Entry 3DL6 (X-ray diffraction, 3.25 A resolution); this record covers chains C and D.

[Chain C (and D)]
Protein: Dihydrofolate reductase, DHFR
Organism: Cryptosporidium hominis
Notes: EC 1.5.1.3; chain D of this document is another copy of the same molecule, construct and numbering; everything in this record applies to it too
UniProtKB: Q5CGA3 (Q5CGA3_CRYHO); residues 1-521 here = UniProt positions 1-521
Amino-acid sequence (521 residues; each row starts with the number of its first residue):
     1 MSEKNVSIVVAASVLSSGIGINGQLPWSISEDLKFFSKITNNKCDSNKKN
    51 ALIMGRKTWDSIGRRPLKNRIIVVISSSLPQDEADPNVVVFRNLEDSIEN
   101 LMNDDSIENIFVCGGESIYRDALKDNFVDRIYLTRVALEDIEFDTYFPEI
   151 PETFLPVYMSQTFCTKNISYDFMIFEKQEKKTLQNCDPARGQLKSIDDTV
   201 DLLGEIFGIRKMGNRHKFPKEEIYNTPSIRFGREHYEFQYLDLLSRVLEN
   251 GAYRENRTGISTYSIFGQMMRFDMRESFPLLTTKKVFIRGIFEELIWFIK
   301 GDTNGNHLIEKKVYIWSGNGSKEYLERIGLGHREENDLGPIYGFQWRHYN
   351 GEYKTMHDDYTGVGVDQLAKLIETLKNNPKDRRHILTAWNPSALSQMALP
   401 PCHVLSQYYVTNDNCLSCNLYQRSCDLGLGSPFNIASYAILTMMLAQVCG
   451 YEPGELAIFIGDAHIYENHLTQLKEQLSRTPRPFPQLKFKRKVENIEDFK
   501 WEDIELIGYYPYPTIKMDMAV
Unresolved in the structure: 1-2, 181-191
Construct notes: engineered mutation Phe287 (Ala in Q5CGA3), Gly290 (Ser in Q5CGA3)
Ligand contacts:
  - 10-propargyl-5,8-dideazafolic acid (CB3): Thr258, Phe287, Glu294, Ile315, Trp316, Asn319, Leu399, Asp426, Leu429, Gly430, Phe433, Asn434, Tyr466, Ile515, Met519, Ala520, Val521
  - dihydrofolic acid (DHF): Val9, Val10, Ala11, Leu25, Asp32, Leu33, Lys34, Phe36, Ser37, Thr58, Ile62, Leu67, Arg70, Cys113, Tyr119, Thr134
  - NADPH (NDP; NADPH dihydro-nicotinamide-adenine-dinucleotide phosphate): Val9, Val10, Ala11, Ile19, Gly20, Ile21, Gly23, Gln24, Leu25, Gly55, Arg56, Lys57, Thr58, Ser61, Ile75, Ser76, Ser77, Ser78, Arg92, Asn93, Cys113, Gly114, Gly115, Glu116, Ser117, Ile118, Tyr119, Thr145
  - 2'-deoxyuridine 5'-monophosphate (UMP): Arg257, Thr258, Tyr342, Cys402, His403, Gln422, Arg423, Ser424, Cys425, Asp426, Gly430, Ser431, Asn434, His464, Tyr466
From the paper describing this entry:
  - mutagenesis - A287F/S290G, A287F: decreased catalytic activity (citing earlier work)
  - binding site for 10-propargyl-5,8-dideazafolic acid: Phe287, Ile315, Leu399, Asp426, Leu429, Gly430, Phe433, Met519
  - binding site for 2'-deoxyuridine 5'-monophosphate: Arg257, Arg382, Arg383, Cys402, Arg423, Ser424, Asp426, Asn434, His464, Tyr466
  - catalytic residues: Cys402, Asn434 (citing earlier work)
  - mutagenesis - A287F: unchanged binding to 10-propargyl-5,8-dideazafolic acid (citing earlier work)

[Chain C / chain D interface]
Contacting residue pairs (188; chain C residue first):
  Glu31(C) with Ile206(D); Phe207(D); Arg210(D), salt bridge
  Lys34(C) with Ile206(D)
  Phe35(C) with Leu203(D), hydrophobic; Ile206(D), hydrophobic
  Lys38(C) with Leu202(D); Glu205(D); Ile206(D)
  Arg130(C) with Ser195(D)
  Tyr132(C) with Thr199(D)
  Val157(C) with Ile196(D), hydrophobic
  Tyr158(C) with Ile196(D), hydrophobic; Val200(D), hydrophobic; Leu203(D); Lys211(D)
  Ser160(C) with Leu203(D)
  Gln161(C) with Arg210(D), hydrogen bond (side chain-backbone); Lys211(D); Met212(D), hydrogen bond (side chain-backbone)
  Phe163(C) with Phe207(D), hydrophobic; Lys211(D)
  Cys164(C) with Arg210(D), hydrogen bond (backbone-side chain)
  Thr165(C) with Arg210(D)
  Tyr170(C) with Phe207(D)
  Phe172(C) with Leu203(D), hydrophobic; Phe207(D), hydrophobic
  Ile174(C) with Ile196(D), hydrophobic
  Glu176(C) with Leu193(D); Ser195(D)
  Gln192(C) with Phe231(D)
  Leu193(C) with Glu176(D)
  Lys194(C) with Cys44(D)
  Ser195(C) with Arg130(D); Ile174(D); Glu176(D)
  Ile196(C) with Val157(D), hydrophobic; Tyr158(D), hydrophobic
  Asp198(C) with Asn42(D)
  Thr199(C) with Tyr132(D)
  Val200(C) with Tyr158(D); Glu234(D)
  Leu202(C) with Lys38(D); Ile39(D)
  Leu203(C) with Phe35(D), hydrophobic; Tyr158(D); Ser160(D); Phe163(D), hydrophobic; Phe172(D), hydrophobic
  Glu205(C) with Lys38(D)
  Ile206(C) with Glu31(D); Lys34(D); Phe35(D), hydrophobic; Lys38(D)
  Phe207(C) with Glu31(D); Phe163(D), hydrophobic; Tyr170(D); Phe172(D), hydrophobic
  Ile209(C) with Arg275(D)
  Arg210(C) with Glu31(D), salt bridge; Gln161(D); Cys164(D), hydrogen bond (side chain-backbone); Thr165(D); Glu276(D), salt bridge
  Lys211(C) with Gln161(D); Phe163(D); Glu234(D), salt bridge
  Met212(C) with Gln161(D), hydrogen bond (backbone-side chain); Tyr236(D), hydrogen bond; Arg271(D); Asp273(D); Glu455(D)
  Arg215(C) with Asp273(D), salt bridge; Arg275(D); Glu455(D), salt bridge
  His216(C) with Arg271(D); Glu455(D), salt bridge
  Glu234(C) with Val200(D); Lys211(D), salt bridge
  Tyr236(C) with Met212(D), hydrogen bond; Gly213(D)
  Ala252(C) with Asn412(D)
  Tyr253(C) with Asn412(D)
  Arg254(C) with Lys380(D); Tyr409(D), hydrogen bond; Val410(D), hydrogen bond (side chain-backbone); Asn412(D)
  Glu255(C) with Lys380(D)
  Asn256(C) with Arg382(D)
  Arg257(C) with Arg383(D)
  Thr258(C) with Arg382(D)
  Ser264(C) with Tyr409(D), hydrogen bond
  Phe266(C) with Gln407(D); Tyr409(D), hydrophobic; Ser417(D); Cys418(D); Asn419(D)
  Gly267(C) with Arg271(D), hydrogen bond (backbone-side chain); Asn419(D); Phe459(D)
  Gln268(C) with Arg271(D), hydrogen bond; Phe459(D)
  Met269(C) with Met269(D), hydrophobic
  Arg271(C) with His216(D); Phe266(D); Gly267(D), hydrogen bond (side chain-backbone); Gln268(D), hydrogen bond
  Asp273(C) with Met212(D); Arg215(D), salt bridge
  Arg275(C) with Ile209(D); Arg215(D)
  Glu276(C) with Arg210(D), salt bridge
  Tyr349(C) with Tyr349(D), hydrogen bond; Trp389(D); Asn390(D); Pro391(D)
  Asn350(C) with Asn350(D), hydrogen bond; Asn390(D), hydrogen bond; Ser392(D), hydrogen bond
  Val365(C) with Ser392(D)
  Gln367(C) with Pro391(D)
  Lys380(C) with Arg254(D); Glu255(D)
  Arg382(C) with Asn256(D), hydrogen bond; Arg423(D), hydrogen bond (backbone-side chain); Ser424(D); Asp462(D); His464(D), hydrogen bond; Tyr466(D), hydrogen bond
  Arg383(C) with Arg257(D); Pro400(D); Arg423(D)
  Ile385(C) with Trp389(D); Arg423(D)
  Thr387(C) with Trp389(D)
  Trp389(C) with Tyr349(D); Arg383(D); Ile385(D); Thr387(D)
  Asn390(C) with Tyr349(D); Asn350(D)
  Pro391(C) with Tyr349(D); Gln367(D)
  Ser392(C) with Asn350(D), hydrogen bond
  Pro400(C) with Arg383(D)
  Val404(C) with Leu405(D), hydrophobic
  Leu405(C) with Val404(D), hydrophobic; Tyr421(D), hydrophobic
  Gln407(C) with Phe266(D); Tyr421(D), hydrogen bond; Arg423(D), hydrogen bond (side chain-backbone); Gly461(D)
  Tyr409(C) with Arg254(D), hydrogen bond; Ser264(D), hydrogen bond; Phe266(D), hydrophobic; Asp462(D)
  Val410(C) with Arg254(D), hydrogen bond (backbone-side chain)
  Thr411(C) with Arg254(D)
  Asn412(C) with Ala252(D); Tyr253(D); Arg254(D)
  Ser417(C) with Phe266(D)
  Asn419(C) with Phe266(D); Gly267(D); Tyr421(D); Ile460(D); Gly461(D)
  Tyr421(C) with Leu405(D), hydrophobic; Gln407(D), hydrogen bond; Asn419(D), hydrogen bond; Phe459(D), hydrophobic
  Arg423(C) with Arg382(D), hydrogen bond (side chain-backbone); Arg383(D); Ile385(D); Gln407(D), hydrogen bond (backbone-side chain)
  Ser424(C) with Arg382(D)
  Glu455(C) with Met212(D); Arg215(D), salt bridge; His216(D), salt bridge
  Phe459(C) with Tyr421(D), hydrophobic; Phe459(D), hydrophobic
  Ile460(C) with Asn419(D)
  Gly461(C) with Gln407(D); Asn419(D)
  Asp462(C) with Arg382(D); Tyr409(D)
  His464(C) with Arg382(D), hydrogen bond
  Tyr466(C) with Arg382(D), hydrogen bond
Interface residues without a listed pair, chain C (95 interface residues in all): Ile39, Asn42, Gly213, Phe231, Thr262, Phe272, Tyr408, Cys418
Interface residues without a listed pair, chain D (95 interface residues in all): Gln192, Asp198, Thr262, Phe272, Val365, Tyr408, Thr411, Gln422

[Overview]
Chain C and chain D each contribute 95 residues to their interface; the contacts include 34 hydrogen bonds and
12 salt bridges. Among the polar pairs are Glu31(C)-Arg210(D), Arg210(C)-Glu276(D) and Lys211(C)-Glu234(D).
From the paper: catalytic residues Cys402(C) and Asn434(C); A287F/S290G and A287F of chain C reduce catalytic
activity.
Chain C and chain D are both Dihydrofolate reductase, DHFR (Cryptosporidium hominis); the structure, Crystal
Structure of the A287F/S290G Active Site Mutant of TS-DHFR from Cryptosporidium hominis, was determined by
X-ray diffraction (same publication as 3DL5).
